PDB entry 8QXN | electron microscopy, 2.98 A resolution | chains A and C of the 4 polymer chains in the assembly

[Chain A (and C)]
Protein: Deoxynucleoside triphosphate triphosphohydrolase SAMHD1
Source organism: Homo sapiens
Notes: chain C of this document is another copy of the same molecule, construct and numbering; everything in this record applies to it too
Reference sequence: Q9Y3Z3 (SAMH1_HUMAN); numbering as in UniProt (aligned over 1-626)
Sequence (626 residues; row label = number of the first residue in the row):
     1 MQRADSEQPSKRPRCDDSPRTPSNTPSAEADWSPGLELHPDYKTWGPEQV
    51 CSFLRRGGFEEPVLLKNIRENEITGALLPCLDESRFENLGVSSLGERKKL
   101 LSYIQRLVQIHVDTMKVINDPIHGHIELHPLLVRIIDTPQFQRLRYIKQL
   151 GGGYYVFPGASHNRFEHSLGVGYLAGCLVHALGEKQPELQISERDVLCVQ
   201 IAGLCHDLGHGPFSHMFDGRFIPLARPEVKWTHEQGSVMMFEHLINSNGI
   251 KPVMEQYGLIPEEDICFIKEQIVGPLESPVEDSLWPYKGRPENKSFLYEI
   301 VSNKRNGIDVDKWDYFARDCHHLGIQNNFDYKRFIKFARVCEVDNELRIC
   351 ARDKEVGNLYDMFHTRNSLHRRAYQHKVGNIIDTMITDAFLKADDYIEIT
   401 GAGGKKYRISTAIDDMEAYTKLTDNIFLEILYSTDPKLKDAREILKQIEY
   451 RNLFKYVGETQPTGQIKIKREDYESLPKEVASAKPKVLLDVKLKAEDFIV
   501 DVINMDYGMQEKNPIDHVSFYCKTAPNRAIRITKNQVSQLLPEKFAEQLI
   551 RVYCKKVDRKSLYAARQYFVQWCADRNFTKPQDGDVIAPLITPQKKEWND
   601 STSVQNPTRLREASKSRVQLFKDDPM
Unresolved in the structure: 1-113, 276-283, 506-517, 522-544, 579-626
Disulfide bonds: C341-C350
Ion coordination: Fe ion: H167, H206, D207, D311; Mg2+ near D207 (its only coordinating residue here)
Residues lining bound ligands:
  - 2'-deoxyadenosine 5'-triphosphate (DTP), molecule 1: V117, I118, N119, H125
  - 2'-deoxyadenosine 5'-triphosphate (DTP), molecule 2: V156, F157, R372, H376
  - 2'-deoxyadenosine 5'-triphosphate (DTP), molecule 3: R333, K354, N358
  - GTP (guanosine-5'-triphosphate), molecule 1: K116, V117, I118, V133, I136, D137, Q142, R145, F165
  - GTP, molecule 2: Y155, V156, P158, V378, R451, L453
UniProt features mapped onto this chain:
  - active site: H233
  - binding site (GTP): K116, V117, D137, Q142, R145, R451, K455, K523
  - binding site (dATP): N119, Q149, V156, R164, H210, H215, K312, Y315, D319, R333, R352, K354, N358, R366, Q375, H376, K377, K523
  - binding site (dCTP): N119, Q149, V156, R164, H210, H215, K312, Y315, D319, R333, R352, K354, R366, R372, Q375, H376, K377, K523
  - binding site (dGTP): N119, Q149, L150, V156, R164, K312, Y315, D319, R333, R352, K354, N358, R366, Y374, Q375, H376, K377, K523
  - binding site (dTTP): N119, Q149, V156, R164, H210, H215, K312, Y315, D319, R333, R352, K354, Q375, H376, K377, K523
  - binding site (Mn(2+)): H167, H206, D207, D311
  - modified residue: M1 (N-acetylmethionine), S18 (Phosphoserine), T21 (Phosphothreonine), T25 (Phosphothreonine), S33 (Phosphoserine), S93 (Phosphoserine), T592 (Microbial infection: Phosphothreonine)
  - cross-link (Glycyl lysine isopeptide (Lys-Gly)): K467 (interchain with G-Cter in SUMO2), K469 (interchain with G-Cter in SUMO2), K492 (interchain with G-Cter in SUMO2), K622 (interchain with G-Cter in SUMO2)
  - natural variant: D120 to H123 (deletion: In AGS5), H123 (H123P: In AGS5), R143 (R143C: In AGS5; R143H: In AGS5), R145 (R145Q: In AGS5), H167 (H167Y: In AGS5), I201 (I201N: In AGS5 and CHBL2), G209 (G209S: In AGS5), M254 (M254V: In AGS5), R290 (R290H: In AGS5), L369 (L369S: In AGS5), M385 (M385V: In AGS5), I448 (I448T: In AGS5), 1 further natural variant entry in UniProt
  - mutagenesis: L77 (L77F: Increased stability of the tetramer and increased deoxynucleoside triphosphate (dNTPase) activity; when associated with F-77 and F-80 and R-111), C80 (C80F: Increased stability of the tetramer and increased deoxynucleoside triphosphate (dNTPase) activity; when associated with F-77 and R-111), H111 (H111R: Increased stability of the tetramer and increased deoxynucleoside triphosphate (dNTPase) activity; when associated with F-77 and F-80), D137 (D137A: Impairs homotetramerization and nearly abolishes dNTPase activity), Q142 (Q142E/A: Impairs homotetramerization and nearly abolishes dNTPase activity; when associated with K-145), R143 (R143A: Abolished ability to restrict infection by viruses), R145 (R145A: Impairs homotetramerization and nearly abolishes dNTPase activity. Abolished ability to restrict infection by viruses; R145K: Impairs homotetramerization and nearly abolishes dNTPase activity ...), Q149 (Q149A: Abolished dNTPase activity without affecting homotetramerization. Abolished dNTPase activity; when associated with A-319), R164 (R164A: Abolished ability to restrict infection by viruses), H167 (H167A: Abolished ability to restrict infection by viruses), H206 to D207 (Abolishes zinc binding and dNTPase activity. Does not affect ability to promote DNA end resection at stalled replication forks), H206 (H206A: Abolished ability to restrict infection by viruses), 33 further mutagenesis entries in UniProt
What the authors report for this chain:
  - conformationally variable residues (order/disorder transition): Y507 to F545
  - catalytic residues: H215
  - mutagenesis - R164A, H215A: abolished catalytic activity
  - mutagenesis - R366A (300-fold), Q375A (15 to 20-fold), Q375N (15 to 20-fold): decreased catalytic activity

[Interface between chain A and chain C]
Contacting residue pairs - 15 pairs, chain A then chain C:
  Q326(A) with N327(C); N328(C); D330(C)
  N327(A) with Q326(C); N327(C); N328(C)
  N328(A) with Q326(C); N328(C)
  N358(A) with R372(C), hydrogen bond
  D361(A) with H364(C), salt bridge; S368(C); R372(C), salt bridge
  H364(A) with D361(C), salt bridge; H364(C)
  S368(A) with D361(C), hydrogen bond
Other interface residues (no listed pair), chain A (8 interface residues in all): G357
Other interface residues (no listed pair), chain C (10 interface residues in all): I325, F329

[Overview]
8 residues of chain A face 10 of chain C across their interface, with 2 hydrogen bonds and 3 salt bridges.
Polar contacts include D361(A)-H364(C), D361(A)-R372(C) and N358(A)-R372(C). From the paper: the catalytic
residue H215(A); R366A, Q375A and Q375N of chain A reduce catalytic activity; 5 substitutions were tested in
all.
Both chains are Deoxynucleoside triphosphate triphosphohydrolase SAMHD1 (Homo sapiens). Entry 8QXN (Cryo-EM
structure of tetrameric human SAMHD1 State IV - Depleted relaxed) was determined by electron microscopy,
deposited together with 8QXJ, 8QXK, 8QXL, 8QXM and 8QXO.
